Entry 8SPB (electron microscopy, 3.20 A resolution); this record covers chains B and b of the 6 polymer chains in the assembly.

[Chain B (and b)]
Protein: Caspase-4 subunit p10
Source organism: Homo sapiens
Notes: chain b of this document is another copy of the same molecule, construct and numbering; everything in this record applies to it too
UniProtKB: P49662 (CASP4_HUMAN); numbering as in UniProt (aligned over 290-377)
Sequence (92 residues; numbered 286 to 377; the number before each row is that of its first residue):
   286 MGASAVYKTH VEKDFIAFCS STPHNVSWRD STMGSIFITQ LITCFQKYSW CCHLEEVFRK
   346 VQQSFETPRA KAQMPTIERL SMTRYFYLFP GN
Not modelled in the structure: 286-289
Sequence notes: initiating methionine (286); expression tag (287-289)
Curated features (UniProtKB/Swiss-Prot):
  - modified residue: R314 (Microbial infection: ADP-riboxanated arginine)
  - mutagenesis: V291 (V291N: Abolished interaction with Gasdermin-D (GSDMD) and ability to mediate its cleavage. Strongly decreased ability to cleave IL18), K293 (K293A: Strongly decreased ability to cleave IL18), R314 (R314A: Abolished ability to cleave Gasdermin-D (GSDMD). Abolished ability to cleave IL18), I321 (I321D: Abolished ability to cleave IL18), K356 (K356D: Abolished binding to IL18 and ability to mediate its cleavage)
What the authors report for this chain:
  - mutagenesis - K356D: decreased signaling in response to Cytosolic LPS
  - mutagenesis - K356D: abolished catalytic activity

[How chain B and chain b interact]
Pairs across the interface - 60 pairs, chain B then chain b:
  K293(B) with A355(b), hydrogen bond (side chain-backbone); K356(b)
  H295(B) with F350(b), hydrogen bond (side chain-backbone); E351(b), hydrogen bond (side chain-backbone); P353(b); Q358(b); M359(b)
  E297(B) with T307(b)
  K298(B) with E351(b)
  T307(B) with E297(b)
  P308(B) with E297(b); R364(b)
  E340(B) with R344(b), salt bridge
  E341(B) with Y370(b), hydrogen bond
  R344(B) with E340(b), salt bridge; L365(b); M367(b), hydrogen bond (side chain-backbone); T368(b); R369(b), hydrogen bond (side chain-backbone); Y370(b)
  Q347(B) with L365(b), hydrogen bond (side chain-backbone); M367(b)
  Q348(B) with T368(b)
  F350(B) with H295(b), hydrogen bond (backbone-side chain)
  E351(B) with H295(b), hydrogen bond (backbone-side chain); K298(b); T368(b), hydrogen bond; R369(b), salt bridge
  P353(B) with K293(b); H295(b)
  A355(B) with K293(b), hydrogen bond (backbone-side chain)
  K356(B) with K293(b)
  Q358(B) with H295(b)
  M359(B) with H295(b); K298(b); T368(b)
  T361(B) with L365(b); S366(b)
  I362(B) with R364(b); L365(b), hydrogen bond (backbone-backbone)
  E363(B) with E363(b); R364(b)
  R364(B) with P308(b); I362(b); E363(b)
  L365(B) with R344(b); Q347(b), hydrogen bond (backbone-side chain); T361(b); I362(b), hydrogen bond (backbone-backbone)
  S366(B) with T361(b)
  M367(B) with R344(b), hydrogen bond (backbone-side chain); Q347(b)
  T368(B) with R344(b); Q348(b); E351(b), hydrogen bond; M359(b)
  R369(B) with R344(b), hydrogen bond (backbone-side chain); E351(b), salt bridge
  Y370(B) with E341(b), hydrogen bond; R344(b)
Also at the interface, not in a pair above, chain B (31 interface residues in all): T294, H309, A357
Also at the interface, not in a pair above, chain b (30 interface residues in all): T294, A357

[Summary]
31 residues of chain B and 30 residues of chain b are in contact, with 18 hydrogen bonds and 4 salt bridges.
Polar pairs include E340(B)-R344(b), E351(B)-R369(b) and K293(B)-A355(b). The paper reports that K356D of
chain B reduces signaling in response to Cytosolic LPS; K356D of chain B abolishes catalytic activity.
Both chains are Caspase-4 subunit p10 (Homo sapiens). Entry 8SPB (Caspase-4/Pro-IL-18 complex) was determined
by electron microscopy.
